9B0A - chains A and C; structure by X-ray diffraction, 1.87 A resolution.

# Chain A
Name: GA10 nanobody
Organism: synthetic construct
Notes: antibody fragment or engineered binder
Amino-acid sequence (167 residues; numbered -26 to 140; the number before each row is that of its first residue; numbers below 1 keep their minus sign (Met-26 is residue -26)):
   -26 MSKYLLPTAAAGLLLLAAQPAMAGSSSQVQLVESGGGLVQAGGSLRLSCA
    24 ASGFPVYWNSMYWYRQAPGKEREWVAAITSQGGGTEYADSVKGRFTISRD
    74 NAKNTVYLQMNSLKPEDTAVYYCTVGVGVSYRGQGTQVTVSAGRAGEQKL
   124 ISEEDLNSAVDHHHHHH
Not modelled in the structure: -26 to -3, 118-140
Disulfide bonds: Cys22-Cys96

# Chain C
Name: Cyclized peptide
Amino-acid sequence (18 residues; each row starts with the number of its first residue):
     1 CGPIPVLDENGLFAPGPC
Disulfide bonds: Cys1-Cys18

# How chain A and chain C interact
Pairs across the interface (3):
  Ser25(A) with Pro15(C)
  Lys76(A) with Pro3(C)
  Asn77(A) with Pro15(C)
Other interface residues (no listed pair), chain A (5 interface residues in all): Gln3, Ala24
Other interface residues (no listed pair), chain C (5 interface residues in all): Gly2, Gly16, Pro17

# In short
Chain A and chain C each contribute 5 residues to their interface.
Chain A is GA10 nanobody (synthetic construct) and chain C is Cyclized peptide; the structure, GA10 nanobody
bound to 2C7 peptide mimitope of Neisseria gonorrhoeae lipooligosaccharide, was determined by X-ray
diffraction.
